Entry 7SN7 (electron microscopy, 4.20 A resolution (low resolution: residue-level contacts below are approximate; hydrogen-bond / salt-bridge calls are withheld)); this record covers chains C and h of the 23 polymer chains in the assembly.

[Chain C (and h)]
Name: Flagellin
Organism: Escherichia coli O127:H6
Notes: chain h of this document is another copy of the same molecule, construct and numbering; everything in this record applies to it too
UniProt: A0A2D0NRN6 (A0A2D0NRN6_ECOLX); residue numbers follow UniProt; this construct covers 3-548
Chain sequence (546 residues; each row starts with the number of its first residue):
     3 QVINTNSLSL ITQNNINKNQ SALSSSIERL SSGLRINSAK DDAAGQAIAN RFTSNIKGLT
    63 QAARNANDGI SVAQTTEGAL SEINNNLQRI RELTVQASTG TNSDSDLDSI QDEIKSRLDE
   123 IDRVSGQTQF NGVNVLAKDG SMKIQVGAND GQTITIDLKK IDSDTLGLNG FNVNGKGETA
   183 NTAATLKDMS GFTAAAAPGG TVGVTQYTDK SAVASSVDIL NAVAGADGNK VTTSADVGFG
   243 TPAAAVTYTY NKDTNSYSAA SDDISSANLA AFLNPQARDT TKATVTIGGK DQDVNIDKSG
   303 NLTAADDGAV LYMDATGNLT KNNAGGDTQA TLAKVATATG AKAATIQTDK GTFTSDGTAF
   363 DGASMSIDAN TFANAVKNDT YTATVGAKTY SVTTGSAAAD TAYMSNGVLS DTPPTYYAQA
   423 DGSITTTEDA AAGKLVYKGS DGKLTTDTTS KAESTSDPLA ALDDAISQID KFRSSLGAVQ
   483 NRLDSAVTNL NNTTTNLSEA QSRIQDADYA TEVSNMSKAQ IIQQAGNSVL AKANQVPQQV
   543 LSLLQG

[How chain C and chain h interact]
Contacting residue pairs (22; chain C residue first):
  Val215(C) with Arg280(h)
  Asp510(C) with Asn19(h)
  Ala512(C) with Gln15(h)
  Thr513(C) with Gln15(h)
  Val515(C) with Leu532(h); Asn536(h)
  Ser516(C) with Ser11(h); Gln15(h); Asn536(h)
  Ser519(C) with Asn536(h)
  Lys520(C) with Asn6(h)
  Ile523(C) with Asn6(h); Pro539(h); Gln540(h)
  Ile524(C) with Ile5(h); Asn6(h)
  Gln526(C) with Leu543(h)
  Ala527(C) with Leu543(h); Leu546(h)
  Ser530(C) with Leu546(h); Gly548(h)
  Val531(C) with Leu546(h)
Other interface residues (no listed pair), chain C (16 interface residues in all): Arg280, Lys534
Other interface residues (no listed pair), chain h (15 interface residues in all): Val215, Gln547

[Overview]
16 residues of chain C and 15 residues of chain h are in contact.
Chain C and chain h are both Flagellin (Escherichia coli O127:H6); the structure, Cryo-EM structure of the
enteropathogenic E. coli O127:H6 flagellar filament, was determined by electron microscopy, deposited together
with 7SN4, 7SN9, 7SQD and 7SQJ.
